6YXX - chains E1 and AA of the 87 polymer chains in the assembly; structure by electron microscopy, 3.90 A resolution.

[Chain E1]
Protein: mt-LAF21
Source organism: Trypanosoma brucei brucei
Reference sequence: Q57WG6 (Q57WG6_TRYB2); residues 1-482 here = UniProt positions 1-482
Amino-acid sequence (482 residues; each row starts with the number of its first residue):
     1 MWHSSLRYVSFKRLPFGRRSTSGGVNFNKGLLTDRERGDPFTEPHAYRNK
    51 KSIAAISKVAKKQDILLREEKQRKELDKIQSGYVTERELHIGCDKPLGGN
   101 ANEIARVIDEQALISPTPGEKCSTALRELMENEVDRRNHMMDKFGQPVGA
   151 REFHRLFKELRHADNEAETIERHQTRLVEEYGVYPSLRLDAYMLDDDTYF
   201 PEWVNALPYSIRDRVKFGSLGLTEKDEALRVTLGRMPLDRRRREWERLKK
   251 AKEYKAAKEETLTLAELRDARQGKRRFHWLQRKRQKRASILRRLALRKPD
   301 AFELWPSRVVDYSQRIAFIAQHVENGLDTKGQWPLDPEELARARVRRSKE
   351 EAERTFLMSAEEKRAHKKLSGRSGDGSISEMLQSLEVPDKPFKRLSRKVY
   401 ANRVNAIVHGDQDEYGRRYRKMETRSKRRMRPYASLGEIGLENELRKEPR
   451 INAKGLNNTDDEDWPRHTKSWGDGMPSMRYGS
Not modelled in the structure: 1-9
Differences from the reference sequence: conflict Ser379 (Ala in Q57WG6)

[Chain AA]
Molecule: 12S ribosomal RNA
Source organism: Trypanosoma brucei brucei
Sequence (1176 nucleotides; row label = number of the first residue in the row):
     1 AUUUUACCAAUUAAGAAGAAUAUUAUAAUAAUGGGUGUCUUAUAUUUUAA
    51 AUAAAUAUUUAAAUUCCGUGUAGUAAAUUUAUUAUUUGUAUUAUUUAUAU
   101 AAUAGGUGUAUUAUAUUUAAAUUUUAAAUUUGUUGUUUUAUAUUUAGAUA
   151 CAUAUUUAUAGAUUAAUAUAUUUAAAUAAUAUUUUAAAAUUUAUUGAACU
   201 GUNNNNNNNNNNNNNNNNNNNNNNNNNNNNNNNNNNNNNNNNNNNNNNNN
   251 NNNNNNNNNNNNNNNNNNNNNNNACCAAAUAAAUAUAGUAAGAUUAUUUU
   301 AGUUGAAUUAAUAAAUAAAUAUUUAUUUUUCUUUGUAAAUAUUAUGAACA
   351 AUUUAAAAAUUAAUCUGUUUAACUAAAAUGUUAUAUAUAAUAAUCUAAGU
   401 UAAUUUGAAUAUUAAAAGUACAAGUAUAAUUUGUAAUUCUAAAGUAUUUU
   451 AAUGGUAUAUUUUUAGUAGGUAAAUGAAAAGUAUAAAUGGAUAUAACUUA
   501 AUAUUUAAUAUUUGUUUAAUGAAAAGUAUUUUAUUAUUAUAUUGUAUAGU
   551 AUUAUUAUAGUGUAUAGUUUUUUAAAAAUAUAAAAAUAUUGUUAAUAAAA
   601 UUAUCGUAUUUUAAGUGCGUUUAUUAAAUGCGUUUGUCUAAGAUAAUUAU
   651 UUAAGAUUAUUCUUGUAAAUAUAUUUAAAUAUUAAUAAUUCUUAAAAUAA
   701 AAAAAUAUCCUCAAUUGCAAUAUUAUUGUAGCAUAGUAAUUUGUUAACUA
   751 AAUAUUAAAGUGUUCCAUAGAAAAUUUUUAAAUUACAACAAAUAAAAUAA
   801 AGUAUGAAUUAAUAUCAAAAUUUUAAUAAAAAUUAAAAAAUUAAAAUAGG
   851 GCAAGUCCUACUCUCCUUUACAAAGAGAACAUUAUGAUAUGUAAUUGUAU
   901 GUUUGAUUGGGGCAAUACUAUAUUUAUUUAUAUAGCAUAAGAACUAUAUU
   951 CUUUGAAAUUAUAAAAGGUUCGAGCAGGUUAACAAGCAUUAAAAAUAAAU
  1001 GUGUUUCAUCGUCUACUUAUUACCAUGAUUGNNNNNNNNNNNNNNNNNNA
  1051 AUUCGUUAGUUGGGUUAAAAUCGUUGUAAAGCAGAUUUGUUUAUAUAUUU
  1101 AAUUUUUAUAAUUAAUAAUAAUUAAUAUAAGUACGCAAGGAUUGAUUAUU
  1151 GAAAAAAGAAAGAAGAAUAUAAUUUA
Not modelled in the structure: 197-202, 274-277, 396-442, 596-786, 1023-1032, 1050-1058, 1066-1070
Ion coordination: Mg2+ site 1: C8, G108; Mg2+ site 2 near A30 (its only coordinating residue here); Mg2+ site 3 near A146 (its only coordinating residue here); Mg2+ site 4 near A1083 (its only coordinating residue here); Mg2+ site 5: U1106, U1107

[How chain E1 and chain AA interact]
Contacting residue pairs (141):
  Ser10(E1) with G802(AA), base contact; G1162(AA), hydrogen bond to the phosphate; A1164(AA), phosphate contact
  Phe11(E1) with U1104(AA), sugar contact
  Lys12(E1) with A575(AA), base contact; G802(AA), sugar contact
  Arg13(E1) with A575(AA), base contact; G802(AA), hydrogen bond to the base; A1164(AA), salt bridge to the phosphate
  Leu14(E1) with U1103(AA), sugar contact; U1104(AA), sugar contact; U1105(AA), base contact
  Pro15(E1) with U1103(AA), sugar contact
  Phe16(E1) with A575(AA), base contact; A576(AA), base contact; U842(AA), sugar contact
  Arg19(E1) with U1103(AA), hydrogen bond to the phosphate; U1104(AA), salt bridge to the phosphate; U1105(AA), sugar contact; A1164(AA), base contact
  Ser20(E1) with A1164(AA), base contact
  Thr21(E1) with U1106(AA), base contact; A1164(AA), base contact
  Gly23(E1) with G1165(AA), sugar contact
  Val25(E1) with A1169(AA), sugar contact
  Asn26(E1) with A1169(AA), base contact
  Phe27(E1) with A1169(AA), sugar contact
  His45(E1) with A586(AA), stacking on the base
  Asn49(E1) with A586(AA), hydrogen bond to the phosphate
  Lys51(E1) with A585(AA), sugar contact; A586(AA), salt bridge to the phosphate
  Val134(E1) with G521(AA), sugar contact
  Asp135(E1) with A583(AA), base contact
  Arg136(E1) with A583(AA), sugar contact
  Arg137(E1) with U520(AA), phosphate contact; G521(AA), salt bridge to the phosphate
  His139(E1) with A583(AA), stacking on the base
  Met140(E1) with A583(AA), hydrogen bond to the sugar
  Lys143(E1) with A582(AA), salt bridge to the phosphate
  Gln146(E1) with U569(AA), base contact
  Pro147(E1) with U569(AA), base contact
  Ala150(E1) with U552(AA), phosphate contact; U553(AA), phosphate contact
  Arg151(E1) with U550(AA), salt bridge to the phosphate
  Glu152(E1) with U569(AA), base contact
  Phe153(E1) with U553(AA), phosphate contact
  His154(E1) with A525(AA), hydrogen bond to the base; U553(AA), base contact
  Arg155(E1) with A524(AA), salt bridge to the phosphate
  Phe157(E1) with U553(AA), sugar contact; A554(AA), sugar contact
  Lys158(E1) with A559(AA), base contact
  Arg161(E1) with U556(AA), hydrogen bond to the sugar
  His162(E1) with A559(AA), stacking on the base
  Asn165(E1) with A559(AA), hydrogen bond to the sugar; G560(AA), phosphate contact
  His173(E1) with G562(AA), base contact
  Ala206(E1) with G562(AA), base contact
  Leu207(E1) with G562(AA), base contact
  Pro208(E1) with G562(AA), sugar contact; U563(AA), base contact
  Tyr209(E1) with A523(AA), hydrogen bond to the phosphate; U563(AA), hydrogen bond to the base
  Ser210(E1) with U563(AA), hydrogen bond to the base
  Arg268(E1) with A594(AA), sugar contact
  Arg271(E1) with U593(AA), hydrogen bond to the phosphate; A594(AA), salt bridge to the phosphate
  Gln272(E1) with U593(AA), hydrogen bond to the sugar; A788(AA), hydrogen bond to the base
  Lys274(E1) with A788(AA), sugar contact
  Arg297(E1) with U552(AA), salt bridge to the phosphate; U553(AA), salt bridge to the phosphate
  Lys298(E1) with U553(AA), salt bridge to the phosphate; A554(AA), salt bridge to the phosphate
  Asp300(E1) with A554(AA), base contact
  Ala301(E1) with A554(AA), base contact
  Phe302(E1) with A554(AA), sugar contact
  Arg364(E1) with G855(AA), sugar contact
  Arg372(E1) with G972(AA), hydrogen bond to the sugar
  Lys390(E1) with U581(AA), salt bridge to the phosphate
  Lys393(E1) with A580(AA), salt bridge to the phosphate
  Arg394(E1) with U1092(AA), salt bridge to the phosphate
  Leu395(E1) with U579(AA), sugar contact
  Ser396(E1) with A844(AA), hydrogen bond to the phosphate; A845(AA), hydrogen bond to the phosphate
  Arg397(E1) with A845(AA), salt bridge to the phosphate; G849(AA), base contact
  Lys398(E1) with A843(AA), salt bridge to the phosphate
  Val399(E1) with A578(AA), sugar contact; A844(AA), phosphate contact
  Tyr400(E1) with A1093(AA), sugar contact; U1094(AA), sugar contact
  Ala401(E1) with A1095(AA), sugar contact
  Asn402(E1) with A510(AA), phosphate contact
  Arg403(E1) with U579(AA), hydrogen bond to the sugar
  Val404(E1) with U1094(AA), base contact
  Asn405(E1) with A510(AA), hydrogen bond to the base; A807(AA), hydrogen bond to the base; A1095(AA), hydrogen bond to the base
  Ala406(E1) with U511(AA), sugar contact
  His409(E1) with A510(AA), base contact; U511(AA), base contact
  Asp411(E1) with U511(AA), sugar contact; U512(AA), phosphate contact
  Gln412(E1) with U511(AA), phosphate contact
  Tyr415(E1) with A580(AA), sugar contact
  Arg417(E1) with A580(AA), phosphate contact; U581(AA), salt bridge to the phosphate
  Arg418(E1) with U512(AA), salt bridge to the phosphate; A800(AA), sugar contact
  Arg420(E1) with U512(AA), phosphate contact; U513(AA), salt bridge to the phosphate; U571(AA), base contact
  Lys421(E1) with A800(AA), hydrogen bond to the sugar
  Glu423(E1) with U570(AA), phosphate contact; U571(AA), base contact
  Thr424(E1) with U571(AA), base contact
  Arg425(E1) with U798(AA), hydrogen bond to the base; A799(AA), hydrogen bond to the sugar; A800(AA), base contact
  Arg428(E1) with A518(AA), base contact; A519(AA), hydrogen bond to the sugar; U520(AA), hydrogen bond to the phosphate
  Met430(E1) with A584(AA), phosphate contact
  Arg450(E1) with G521(AA), hydrogen bond to the base
  Lys454(E1) with A523(AA), salt bridge to the phosphate
  Leu456(E1) with G521(AA), sugar contact; A522(AA), base contact
  Asn457(E1) with A522(AA), hydrogen bond to the base; A523(AA), base contact
  Arg466(E1) with A519(AA), hydrogen bond to the base
  Lys469(E1) with U565(AA), hydrogen bond to the base
  Ser470(E1) with U565(AA), base contact
  Trp471(E1) with U565(AA), base contact
  Gly472(E1) with U516(AA), hydrogen bond to the sugar
  Asp473(E1) with U517(AA), base contact
  Ser477(E1) with U517(AA), hydrogen bond to the phosphate
  Arg479(E1) with U515(AA), salt bridge to the phosphate; U517(AA), hydrogen bond to the phosphate; U572(AA), sugar contact
  Tyr480(E1) with A518(AA), hydrogen bond to the phosphate
Other interface residues (no listed pair), chain E1 (114 interface residues in all): Gly17, Gly24, Met130, Asn132, Glu133, Phe144, Glu159, Glu166, Arg172, Trp203, Lys367, Gly371, Gly416, Met422, Lys427, Glu442, Gly455, Glu462, Met478
Other interface residues (no listed pair), chain AA (78 interface residues in all): G514, A551, U561, A566, G567, U573, U856, C971, A973, U1087, U1091

[In short]
114 residues of chain E1 and 78 residues of chain AA are in contact, with 34 hydrogen bonds, 22 salt bridges
and 3 aromatic stacking contacts. Polar contacts include Arg13(E1)-G802(AA), His154(E1)-A525(AA) and
Tyr209(E1)-U563(AA). The Mg2+ site 1 is built by C8(AA) and G108(AA).
Chain E1 is mt-LAF21 and chain AA is 12S ribosomal RNA, both from Trypanosoma brucei brucei; the structure,
State A of the Trypanosoma brucei mitoribosomal large subunit assembly intermediate, was determined by
electron microscopy together with 6YXY from the same study.
